2Y8Q - chains A and E of the 3 polymer chains in the assembly; structure by X-ray diffraction, 2.80 A resolution.

[Chain A]
Protein: 5'-amp-activated protein kinase catalytic subunit alpha-1
From: Rattus norvegicus
Notes: EC 2.7.11.1
UniProt: P54645 (AAPK1_RAT); residues 396-544 here correspond to UniProt positions 407-555 (UniProt number = residue number + 11)
Sequence (173 residues; row label = number of the first residue in the row):
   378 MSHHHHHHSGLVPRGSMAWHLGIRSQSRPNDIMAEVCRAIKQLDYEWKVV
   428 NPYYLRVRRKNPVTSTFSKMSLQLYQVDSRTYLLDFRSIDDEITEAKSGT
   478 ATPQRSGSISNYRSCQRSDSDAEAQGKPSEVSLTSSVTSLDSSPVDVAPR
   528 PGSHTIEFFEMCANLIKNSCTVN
Not modelled in the structure: 378-392, 470-523
Sequence notes: expression tag (378-395, 545-550)
UniProt features mapped onto this chain:
  - modified residue: Ser456 (Phosphoserine), Ser475 (Phosphoserine), Thr477 (Phosphothreonine), Thr479 (Phosphothreonine), Ser485 (Phosphoserine), Ser497 (Phosphoserine), Ser513 (Phosphoserine), Ser516 (Phosphoserine)

[Chain E]
Protein: 5'-amp-activated protein kinase subunit gamma-1
From: Rattus norvegicus
UniProt: P80385 (AAKG1_RAT); residue numbers follow UniProt; this construct covers 1-330
Sequence (330 residues; numbered 1 to 330; the number before each row is that of its first residue):
     1 MESVAAESAPAPENEHSQETPESNSSVYTTFMKSHRCYDLIPTSSKLVVF
    51 DTSLQVKKAFFALVTNGVRAAPLWDSKKQSFVGMLTITDFINILHRYYKS
   101 ALVQIYELEEHKIETWREVYLQDSFKPLVCISPNASLFDAVSSLIRNKIH
   151 RLPVIDPESGNTLYILTHKRILKFLKLFITEFPKPEFMSKSLEELQIGTY
   201 ANIAMVRTTTPVYVALGIFVQHRVSALPVVDEKGRVVDIYSKFDVINLAA
   251 EKTYNNLDVSVTKALQHRSHYFEGVLKCYLHETLEAIINRLVEAEVHRLV
   301 VVDEHDVVKGIVSLSDILQALVLTGGEKKP
Not modelled in the structure: 1-22, 327-330
Ligand contacts:
  - ADP (adenosine-5'-diphosphate): Met84, Leu85, Thr86, Ile87, Thr88, Asp89, Pro127, Leu128, Val129, Ile149, His150, Arg151, Pro153
  - adenosine monophosphate (AMP): His150, Gly198, Thr199, Asn202, Ile203, Ala204, Val224, Ser225, Ala226, Leu227, Pro228, Ile311, Ser313, Ser315, Asp316
UniProt features mapped onto this chain:
  - motif: Leu137 to Glu158 (AMPK pseudosubstrate)
  - binding site (ADP): Arg69, Met84 to Asp89, Val129, His150, Arg151, Lys169, Ser241 to Asp244, Arg268, Leu276, His297, Arg298
  - binding site (AMP): Arg69, Met84 to Asp89, Val129, His150, Arg151, Lys169, Thr199, Ala204, Ser225, Ala226, Ser241 to Asp244, Arg268, Leu276, His297, Arg298, Ser313 to Asp316
  - binding site (ATP): Arg69, Met84 to Asp89, Val129, His150, Arg151, Lys169, Ser241 to Asp244, Arg268, Leu276, His297, Arg298
  - modified residue: Ser260 (Phosphoserine), Thr262 (Phosphothreonine), Ser269 (Phosphoserine)

[Interface between chain A and chain E]
Pairs across the interface (28; chain A residue first):
  Ser393(A) with Thr65(E); Asn66(E), hydrogen bond
  Asn438(A) with Gln79(E), hydrogen bond
  Val440(A) with Lys77(E); Lys78(E)
  Val524(A) with Cys130(E), hydrogen bond (backbone-backbone)
  Pro526(A) with Leu128(E), hydrophobic; Cys130(E), hydrophobic; Ile155(E), hydrophobic
  Arg527(A) with Pro157(E), hydrogen bond (side chain-backbone)
  Pro528(A) with Gln79(E); Ser80(E)
  Gly529(A) with Gln79(E), hydrogen bond (backbone-backbone); Gly160(E)
  Ser530(A) with Trp74(E); Phe81(E); Ser159(E); Gly160(E); Asn161(E), hydrogen bond
  His531(A) with Ser159(E), hydrogen bond (backbone-backbone); Asn161(E)
  Thr532(A) with Asn161(E), hydrogen bond
  Ile533(A) with Trp74(E); Phe81(E), hydrophobic
  Glu534(A) with Gln79(E)
  Glu537(A) with Trp74(E), hydrogen bond; Ser76(E), hydrogen bond; Gln79(E), hydrogen bond
Interface residues without a listed pair, chain A (17 interface residues in all): Arg436, Thr441, Ala525
Interface residues without a listed pair, chain E (18 interface residues in all): Val49, Val129

[Summary]
17 residues of chain A and 18 residues of chain E are in contact; the contacts include 11 hydrogen bonds.
Polar pairs include Ser393(A)-Asn66(E), Asn438(A)-Gln79(E) and Arg527(A)-Pro157(E). Ligands of chain E: ADP
and adenosine monophosphate.
Chain A is 5'-amp-activated protein kinase catalytic subunit alpha-1 and chain E is 5'-amp-activated protein
kinase subunit gamma-1, both from Rattus norvegicus; the structure, Structure of the regulatory fragment of
mammalian AMPK in complex with one ADP, was determined by X-ray diffraction together with 4CFH and 2Y8L from
the same study.
